7AEU - chains AAA and BBB of the 4 polymer chains in the assembly; structure by X-ray diffraction, 2.54 A resolution.

[Chain AAA]
Name: Hemoglobin subunit alpha
Organism: Homo sapiens
Reference sequence: P69905 (HBA_HUMAN); residues 2-140 here correspond to UniProt positions 3-141 (UniProt number = residue number + 1)
Sequence (139 residues; row label = number of the first residue in the row):
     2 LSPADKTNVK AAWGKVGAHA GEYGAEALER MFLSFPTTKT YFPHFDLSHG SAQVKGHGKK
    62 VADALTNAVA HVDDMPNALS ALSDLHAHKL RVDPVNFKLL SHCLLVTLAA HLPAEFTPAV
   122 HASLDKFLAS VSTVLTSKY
Metal / ion sites: heme Fe near His87 (its only coordinating residue here)
Small-molecule neighbours:
  - carbon monoxide (CMO): Leu29, Phe43, His58, Val62, His87
  - heme (HEM): Met32, Thr39, Tyr42, Phe43, His45, Phe46, His58, Lys61, Val62, Ala65, Leu66, Leu83, Leu86, His87, Leu91, Val93, Asn97, Phe98, Leu101, Val132, Leu136
Swiss-Prot annotation at these positions:
  - binding site (O2): His58
  - binding site (heme b): His87
  - site: Thr8, Asn9 (Microbial infection: Cleavage), Lys11 (Not glycated), Ala13, Trp14 (Microbial infection: Cleavage), Tyr24, Gly25 (Microbial infection: Cleavage), Leu29, Glu30 (Microbial infection: Cleavage), His45, Phe46 (Microbial infection: Cleavage), Asp47, Leu48 (Microbial infection: Cleavage), Ser52, Ala53 (Microbial infection: Cleavage), Val55, Lys56 (Microbial infection: Cleavage), Lys56 (Not glycated), Gly59, Lys60 (Microbial infection: Cleavage), Lys60 (Not glycated), Lys90 (Not glycated), Leu91, Arg92 (Microbial infection: Cleavage), Lys99 (Not glycated), Leu106, Val107 (Microbial infection: Cleavage), Thr108, Leu109 (Microbial infection: Cleavage), Val121, His122 (Microbial infection: Cleavage), Ser133, Thr134 (Microbial infection: Cleavage)
  - modified residue: Ser3 (Phosphoserine), Lys7 (N6-succinyllysine), Thr8 (Phosphothreonine), Lys11 (N6-succinyllysine), Lys16 (N6-acetyllysine), Tyr24 (Phosphotyrosine), Ser35 (Phosphoserine), Lys40 (N6-succinyllysine), Ser49 (Phosphoserine), Ser102 (Phosphoserine), Thr108 (Phosphothreonine), Ser124 (Phosphoserine), Ser131 (Phosphoserine), Thr134 (Phosphothreonine), Thr137 (Phosphothreonine), Ser138 (Phosphoserine)
  - glycosylation (N-linked (Glc) (glycation) lysine): Lys7, Lys16, Lys40, Lys61

[Chain BBB]
Name: Hemoglobin subunit beta
Organism: Homo sapiens
Reference sequence: P68871 (HBB_HUMAN); residues 2-146 here correspond to UniProt positions 3-147 (UniProt number = residue number + 1)
Sequence (145 residues; numbered 2 to 146; the number before each row is that of its first residue):
     2 HLTPEEKSAV TALWGKVNVD EVGGEALGRL LVVYPWTQRF FESFGDLSTP DAVMGNPKVK
    62 AHGKKVLGAF SDGLAHLDNL KGTFATLSEL HCDKLHVDPE NFRLLGNVLV CVLAHHFGKE
   122 FTPPVQAAYQ KVVAGVANAL AHKYH
Metal / ion sites: heme Fe near His92 (its only coordinating residue here)
Small-molecule neighbours:
  - carbon monoxide (CMO): Leu28, Phe42, His63, Val67, His92
  - heme (HEM): Leu31, Thr38, Phe41, Phe42, Phe45, His63, Lys66, Val67, Ala70, Phe71, Leu88, Leu91, His92, Leu96, Val98, Asn102, Phe103, Leu106, Val137, Leu141
Swiss-Prot annotation at these positions:
  - binding site ((2R)-2,3-bisphosphoglycerate): His2, Lys82, His143
  - binding site (heme b): His63, His92
  - site: Glu7, Lys8 (Microbial infection: Cleavage), Gly25, Glu26 (Microbial infection: Cleavage), Gly29, Arg30 (Microbial infection: Cleavage), Tyr35, Pro36 (Microbial infection: Cleavage), Trp37, Thr38 (Microbial infection: Cleavage), Phe45, Gly46 (Microbial infection: Cleavage), Asp52, Ala53 (Microbial infection: Cleavage), Gly56, Asn57 (Microbial infection: Cleavage), Lys59 (Not glycated), Phe71, Ser72 (Microbial infection: Cleavage), Gly74, Leu75 (Microbial infection: Cleavage), Lys82 (Not glycated), Thr84, Phe85 (Microbial infection: Cleavage), His92, Cys93 (Microbial infection: Cleavage), Lys95 (Not glycated), Arg104, Leu105 (Microbial infection: Cleavage), Leu110, Val111 (Microbial infection: Cleavage), Gly119, Lys120 (Microbial infection: Cleavage), Phe122, Thr123 (Microbial infection: Cleavage), Ala128, Ala129 (Microbial infection: Cleavage) and 2 more in UniProt
  - modified residue: Ser9 (Phosphoserine), Thr12 (Phosphothreonine), Ser44 (Phosphoserine), Thr50 (Phosphothreonine), Lys59 (N6-acetyllysine), Lys82 (N6-acetyllysine), Thr87 (Phosphothreonine), Cys93 (S-nitrosocysteine), Lys144 (N6-acetyllysine)
  - glycosylation (N-linked (Glc) (glycation) lysine): Lys8, Lys17, Lys66, Lys120, Lys144

[Chain AAA / chain BBB interface]
Contacting residue pairs (35):
  Arg31(AAA) - Phe122(BBB)  hydrogen bond (side chain-backbone)
  Arg31(AAA) - Thr123(BBB)
  Arg31(AAA) - Pro124(BBB)
  Arg31(AAA) - Gln127(BBB)  hydrogen bond
  Leu34(AAA) - Pro124(BBB)  hydrophobic
  Leu34(AAA) - Pro125(BBB)
  Leu34(AAA) - Ala128(BBB)
  Ser35(AAA) - Gln127(BBB)
  Ser35(AAA) - Ala128(BBB)
  Ser35(AAA) - Gln131(BBB)
  Phe36(AAA) - Gln131(BBB)
  Lys99(AAA) - Glu101(BBB)  salt bridge
  His103(AAA) - Asn108(BBB)  hydrogen bond
  His103(AAA) - Gln127(BBB)
  His103(AAA) - Gln131(BBB)  hydrogen bond
  Cys104(AAA) - Gln127(BBB)
  Val107(AAA) - Ala115(BBB)
  Val107(AAA) - Gln127(BBB)
  Ala110(AAA) - Cys112(BBB)
  Ala110(AAA) - Ala115(BBB)
  Ala110(AAA) - His116(BBB)
  Ala111(AAA) - Ala115(BBB)
  Ala111(AAA) - Gly119(BBB)
  Pro114(AAA) - His116(BBB)  hydrogen bond (backbone-side chain)
  Phe117(AAA) - Arg30(BBB)  hydrogen bond (backbone-side chain)
  Phe117(AAA) - His116(BBB)
  Thr118(AAA) - Arg30(BBB)  hydrogen bond (backbone-side chain)
  Pro119(AAA) - Arg30(BBB)
  Pro119(AAA) - Val33(BBB)
  Pro119(AAA) - Met55(BBB)  hydrophobic
  His122(AAA) - Arg30(BBB)  hydrogen bond
  His122(AAA) - Val34(BBB)
  Ala123(AAA) - Val34(BBB)  hydrophobic
  Asp126(AAA) - Val34(BBB)
  Asp126(AAA) - Tyr35(BBB)  hydrogen bond
Other interface residues (no listed pair), chain AAA (19 interface residues in all): Glu30, Leu106
Other interface residues (no listed pair), chain BBB (20 interface residues in all): Val111, Lys120

[Overview]
The interface between chain AAA and chain BBB involves 19 residues on one side and 20 on the other; the
contacts include 9 hydrogen bonds and 1 salt bridge. Polar contacts include Lys99(AAA)-Glu101(BBB),
Arg31(AAA)-Phe122(BBB) and Arg31(AAA)-Gln127(BBB). Chain AAA binds heme and carbon monoxide.
Chain AAA is Hemoglobin subunit alpha and chain BBB is Hemoglobin subunit beta, both from Homo sapiens; the
structure, Pressure wave-exposed human hemoglobin: probe only data (5500 indexed images), was determined by
X-ray diffraction together with 7AET and 7AEV from the same study.
